Entry 5VO8 (X-ray diffraction, 3.30 A resolution); this record covers chains D and H of the 9 polymer chains in the assembly.

== Chain D ==
Molecule: DNA-directed RNA polymerase subunit beta'
Organism: Thermus thermophilus (strain HB8 / ATCC 27634 / DSM 579)
Notes: EC 2.7.7.6
Reference sequence: Q8RQE8 (RPOC_THET8); numbering as in UniProt (aligned over 1-1524)
Chain sequence (1524 residues; each row starts with the number of its first residue):
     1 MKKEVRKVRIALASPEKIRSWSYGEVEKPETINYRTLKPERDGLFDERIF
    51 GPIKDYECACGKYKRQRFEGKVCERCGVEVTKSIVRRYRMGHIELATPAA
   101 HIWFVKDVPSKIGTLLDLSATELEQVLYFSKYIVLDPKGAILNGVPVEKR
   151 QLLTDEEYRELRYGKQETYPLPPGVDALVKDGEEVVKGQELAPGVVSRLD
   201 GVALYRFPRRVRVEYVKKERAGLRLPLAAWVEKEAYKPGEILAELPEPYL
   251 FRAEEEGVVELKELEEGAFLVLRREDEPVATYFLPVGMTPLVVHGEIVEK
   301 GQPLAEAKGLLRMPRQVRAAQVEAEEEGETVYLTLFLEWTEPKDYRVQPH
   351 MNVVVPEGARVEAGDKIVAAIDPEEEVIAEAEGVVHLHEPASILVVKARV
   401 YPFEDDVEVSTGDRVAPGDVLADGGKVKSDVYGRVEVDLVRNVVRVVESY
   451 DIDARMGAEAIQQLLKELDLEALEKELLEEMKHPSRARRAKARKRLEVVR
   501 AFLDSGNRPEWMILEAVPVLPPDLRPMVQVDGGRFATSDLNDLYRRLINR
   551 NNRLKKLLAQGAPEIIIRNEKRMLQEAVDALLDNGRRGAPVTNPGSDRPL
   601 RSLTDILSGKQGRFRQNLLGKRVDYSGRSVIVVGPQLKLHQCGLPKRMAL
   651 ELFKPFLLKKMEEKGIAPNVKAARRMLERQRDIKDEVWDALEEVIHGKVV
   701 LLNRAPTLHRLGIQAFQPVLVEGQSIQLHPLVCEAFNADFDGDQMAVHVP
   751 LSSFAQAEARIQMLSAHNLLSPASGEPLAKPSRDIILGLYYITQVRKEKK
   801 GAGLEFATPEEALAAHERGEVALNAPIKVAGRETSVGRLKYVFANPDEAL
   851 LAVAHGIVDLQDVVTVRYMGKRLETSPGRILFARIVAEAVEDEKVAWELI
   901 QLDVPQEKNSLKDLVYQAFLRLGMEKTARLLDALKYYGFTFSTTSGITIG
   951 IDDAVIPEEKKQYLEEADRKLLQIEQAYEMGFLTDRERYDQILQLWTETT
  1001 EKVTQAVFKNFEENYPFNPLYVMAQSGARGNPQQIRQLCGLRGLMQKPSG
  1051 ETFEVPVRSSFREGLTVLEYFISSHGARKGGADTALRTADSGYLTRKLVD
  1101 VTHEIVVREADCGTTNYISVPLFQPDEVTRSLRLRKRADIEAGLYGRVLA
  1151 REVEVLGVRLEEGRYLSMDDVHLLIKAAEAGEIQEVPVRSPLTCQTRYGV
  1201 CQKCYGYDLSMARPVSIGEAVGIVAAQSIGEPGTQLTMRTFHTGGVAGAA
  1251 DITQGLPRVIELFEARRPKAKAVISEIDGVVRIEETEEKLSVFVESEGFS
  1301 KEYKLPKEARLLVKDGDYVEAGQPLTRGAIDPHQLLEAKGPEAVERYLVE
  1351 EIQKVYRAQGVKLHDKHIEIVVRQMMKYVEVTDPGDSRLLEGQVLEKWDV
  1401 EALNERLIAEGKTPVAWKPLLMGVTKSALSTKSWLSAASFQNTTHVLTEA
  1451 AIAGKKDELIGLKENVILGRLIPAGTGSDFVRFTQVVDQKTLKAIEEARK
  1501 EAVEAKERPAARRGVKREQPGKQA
Disordered / not traced: 1-2, 1238-1253, 1503-1524
Metal / ion sites: Zn2+ site 1: Cys58, Cys60, Cys73, Cys76; Mg2+ site 1: Asp739, Asp741, Asp743 (shared with 1 residue of chain I); Mg2+ site 2: Lys840 (shared with 2 residues of chain B); Zn2+ site 2: Cys1112, Cys1194, Cys1201, Cys1204
Residues lining bound ligands: pyrophosphate (POP): Asn737, Asp739, Arg783, Arg1029

== Chain H ==
Molecule: 27-nt DNA strand
Sequence (27 nucleotides; each row starts with the number of its first residue; note: 6 numbers in that range are skipped by the numbering (no residue carries them; nothing is unmodelled there); a row labelled like 9A-9H holds insertion residues (9A, then the next letters in order)):
     1 TATAATGGG
 9A-9H AGCTGGCT
    16 CTGATGCAGG
Disordered / not traced: 9A-9H

== Interface between chain D and chain H ==
Residue-residue contacts (4):
  Lys491(D) - DC22(H)  salt bridge to the phosphate
  Arg1266(D) - DG18(H)  hydrogen bond to the phosphate
  Arg1266(D) - DA19(H)  salt bridge to the phosphate
  Lys1426(D) - DT20(H)  salt bridge to the phosphate
Interface residues without a listed pair, chain D (7 interface residues in all): Val108, Pro109, Lys494, Glu1264
Interface residues without a listed pair, chain H (5 interface residues in all): DG21

== Summary ==
7 residues of chain D and 5 residues of chain H are in contact, with 1 hydrogen bond and 3 salt bridges. Polar
contacts include Arg1266(D)-DG18(H), Lys491(D)-DC22(H) and Arg1266(D)-DA19(H). Chain D binds pyrophosphate.
Cys58(D), Cys60(D), Cys73(D) and Cys76(D) coordinate Zn2+ site 1.
Chain D is DNA-directed RNA polymerase subunit beta' (Thermus thermophilus (strain HB8 / ATCC 27634 / DSM
579)) and chain H is a 27-nt DNA strand; the structure, X-ray crystal structure of a bacterial reiterative
transcription complex of pyrG promoter, was determined by X-ray diffraction together with 5VOI from the same
study.
